PDB entry 9Q92 | electron microscopy, 6.80 A resolution (low resolution: residue-level contacts below are approximate; hydrogen-bond / salt-bridge calls are withheld) | chains 1 and 2 of the 14 polymer chains in the assembly

# Chain 1 (and 2)
Protein: Psp operon transcriptional activator
Organism: Escherichia coli K-12
Notes: chain 2 of this document is another copy of the same molecule, construct and numbering; everything in this record applies to it too
UniProtKB: P37344 (PSPF_ECOLI); numbering as in UniProt (aligned over 1-259)
Amino-acid sequence (259 residues; each row starts with the number of its first residue):
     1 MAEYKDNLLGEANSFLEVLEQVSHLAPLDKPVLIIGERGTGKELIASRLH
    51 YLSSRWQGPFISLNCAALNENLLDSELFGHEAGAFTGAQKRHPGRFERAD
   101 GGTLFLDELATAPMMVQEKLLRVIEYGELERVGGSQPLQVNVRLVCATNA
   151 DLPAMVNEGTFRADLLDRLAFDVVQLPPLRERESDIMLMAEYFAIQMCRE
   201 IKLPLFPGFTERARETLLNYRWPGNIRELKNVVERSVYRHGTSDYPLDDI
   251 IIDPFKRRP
Not modelled in the structure: 1-5, 259 (chain 2: 1-4)
Small-molecule neighbours: ADP (adenosine-5'-diphosphate): Leu9, Gly10, Glu37, Arg38, Gly39, Thr40, Gly41, Lys42, Ile226, Arg227
UniProt features mapped onto this chain:
  - binding site (ATP): Gly36 to Glu43, Ala99 to Glu108
From the paper describing this entry:
  - catalytic residues: Asn64, Asp107, Glu108, Arg162, Arg168 (citing earlier work)

# Chain 1 / chain 2 interface
Contacting residue pairs - 4 pairs, chain 1 then chain 2:
  Ala66(1) - Glu118(2)
  Leu68(1) - Leu72(2)
  Asn231(1) - Phe171(2)
  Pro254(1) - Val173(2)
Other interface residues (no listed pair), chain 1 (8 interface residues in all): Asn64, Asn69, Glu81, Arg235
Other interface residues (no listed pair), chain 2 (7 interface residues in all): Ala84, Arg122, Asp172

# In short
8 residues of chain 1 and 7 residues of chain 2 are in contact. Bound to chain 1: ADP. Curated annotation
(UniProt) lists 18 ATP-binding residues on chain 1. The paper reports catalytic residues Asn64(1), Asp107(1)
and Glu108(1) among others.
Chain 1 and chain 2 are both Psp operon transcriptional activator (Escherichia coli K-12); the structure,
CryoEM structure of bacterial transcription intermediate complex mediated by activator PspF containing nifH
promoter DNA containing ..., was determined by electron microscopy, deposited together with 9Q91, 9Q93, 9Q94,
9Q95, 9Q96, 9Q97 and 9Q98.
